PDB entry 5K8G | X-ray diffraction, 2.00 A resolution | chain A

# Chain A
Protein: Antifreeze protein
From: Marinomonas primoryensis
UniProtKB: A1YIY3 (A1YIY3_9GAMM); residues 1-519 here correspond to UniProt positions 205-723 (UniProt number = residue number + 204)
Chain sequence (540 residues; numbered -20 to 519; the number before each row is that of its first residue; numbers below 1 keep their minus sign (Met-20 is residue -20)):
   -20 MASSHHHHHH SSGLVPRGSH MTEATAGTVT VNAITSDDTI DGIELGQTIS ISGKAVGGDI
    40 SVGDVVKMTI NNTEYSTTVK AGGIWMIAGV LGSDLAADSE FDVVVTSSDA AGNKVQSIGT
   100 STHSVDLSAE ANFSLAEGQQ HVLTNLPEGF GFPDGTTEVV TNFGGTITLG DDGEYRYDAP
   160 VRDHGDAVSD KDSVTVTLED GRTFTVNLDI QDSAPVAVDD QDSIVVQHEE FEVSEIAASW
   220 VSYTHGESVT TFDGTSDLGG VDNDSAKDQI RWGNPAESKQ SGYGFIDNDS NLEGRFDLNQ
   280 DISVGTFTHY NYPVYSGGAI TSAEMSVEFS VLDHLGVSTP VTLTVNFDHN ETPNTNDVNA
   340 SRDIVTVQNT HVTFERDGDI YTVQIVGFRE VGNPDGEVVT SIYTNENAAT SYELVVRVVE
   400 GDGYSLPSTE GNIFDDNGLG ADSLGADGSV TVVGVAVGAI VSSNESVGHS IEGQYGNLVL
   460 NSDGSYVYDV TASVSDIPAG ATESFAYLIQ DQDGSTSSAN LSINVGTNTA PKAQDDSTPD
Unresolved in the structure: -20 to 2, 510-515
Construct notes: initiating methionine (-20); expression tag (-19 to 0)
Metal / ion sites: Ca2+ site 1: Thr14, Asp16, Thr18, Glu23; Ca2+ site 2: Asp17, Thr101; Ca2+ site 3 near Asp17 (its only coordinating residue here); Ca2+ site 4: Asp38, Ser40, Ser87; Ca2+ site 5: Asp77, Glu79; Ca2+ site 6: Glu116, Arg161, Asp191, Asp426, Asp492; Ca2+ site 7: Asp162, Asp165, Val167, Asp169; Ca2+ site 8: Asp191, Ser192, Asp426, Asp490, Asp492, Ser494; Ca2+ site 9: Val197, Asp199, Ile412, Asp421, Tyr486; Ca2+ site 10: Asp201, Ser202, Thr408; Ca2+ site 11: Ile215, Asn242, Asp243, Asp266, Asp268; Ca2+ site 12: Asp232, Asp241, Asp243; 3 more Ca2+ sites not listed

# Summary
Thr14, Asp16, Thr18 and Glu23 form the Ca2+ site 1. Asp17 and Thr101 form the Ca2+ site 2.
Chain A is Antifreeze protein (Marinomonas primoryensis); the structure, Crystal structure of a putative
peptide-binding domain of MpAFP, was determined by X-ray diffraction, deposited together with 5IRB, 5JUH and
5J6Y.
